PDB entry 9NBA | electron microscopy, 8.60 A resolution (very low resolution: no residue pairs are listed; an interface is given only as per-side residue counts) | chains E and F of the 6 polymer chains in the assembly

[Chain E]
Name: AUGMIN subunit 5
From: Arabidopsis thaliana
UniProtKB: Q9FMB4 (AUG5_ARATH); aligned to UniProt positions 1-747 over residues 1-747 (the alignment contains insertions or deletions, so no single offset holds)
Chain sequence (747 residues; each row starts with the number of its first residue):
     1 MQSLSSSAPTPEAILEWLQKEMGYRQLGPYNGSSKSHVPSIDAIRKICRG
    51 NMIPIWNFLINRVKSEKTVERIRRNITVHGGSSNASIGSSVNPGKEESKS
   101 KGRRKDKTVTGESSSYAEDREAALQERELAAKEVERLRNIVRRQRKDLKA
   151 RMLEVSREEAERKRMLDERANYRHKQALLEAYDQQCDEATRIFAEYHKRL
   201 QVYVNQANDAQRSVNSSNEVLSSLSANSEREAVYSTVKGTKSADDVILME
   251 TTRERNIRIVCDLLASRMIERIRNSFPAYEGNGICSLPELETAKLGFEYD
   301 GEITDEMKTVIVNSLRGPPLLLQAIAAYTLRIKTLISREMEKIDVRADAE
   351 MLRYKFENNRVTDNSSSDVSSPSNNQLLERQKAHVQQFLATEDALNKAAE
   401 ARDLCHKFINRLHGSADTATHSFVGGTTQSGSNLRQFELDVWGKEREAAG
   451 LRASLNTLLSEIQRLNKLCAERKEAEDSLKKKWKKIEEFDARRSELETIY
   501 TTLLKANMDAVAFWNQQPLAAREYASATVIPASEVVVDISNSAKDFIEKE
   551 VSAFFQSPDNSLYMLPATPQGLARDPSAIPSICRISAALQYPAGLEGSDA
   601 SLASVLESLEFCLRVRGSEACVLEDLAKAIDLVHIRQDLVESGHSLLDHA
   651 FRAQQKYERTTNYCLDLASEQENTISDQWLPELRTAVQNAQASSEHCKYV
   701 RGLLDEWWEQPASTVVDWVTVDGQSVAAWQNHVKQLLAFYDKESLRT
Unresolved in the structure: 1-180, 552-747

[Chain F]
Name: AUGMIN subunit 6
From: Arabidopsis thaliana
UniProtKB: Q94BP7 (AUG6_ARATH); residue numbers follow UniProt; this construct covers 1-387
Chain sequence (387 residues; each row starts with the number of its first residue):
     1 MTMDREKERELELESAMYTNCLLLGLDPNVIGLGASNGTPRVGLFRHSNP
    51 KLGEQLLYFILSSLRGPAQSSKDFDKVWPIFDSAQSRDFRKVVQAIISEL
   101 ESQGALPRSNSRVSSLATCCGPRFVELLWQLSLHALREVHRRTFPADVAS
   151 NPLPSSLTDVSFSHAATLLPVTKARIVLERRRFLKNAETAVQRQAMWSNL
   201 AHEMTAEFRGLCAEEAYLQQELEKLNDLRNKVKQEGEVWDDLVSSSSQNS
   251 HLVSKATRLWDSIMARKGQHEVLASGPIEDLIAHREHRYRISGSALLAAM
   301 DQSSQVPRAELLSAHSDDSASLADDKELSDGSYTNMHDHSLVDSFETASS
   351 QASDETLSRVDDRGGKINQTVDVAEVIRRWTHALQRI
Unresolved in the structure: 299-387

[Interface between chain E and chain F]
At this resolution (9 A) residue pairs are not listed: 4 residues of chain E and 6 of chain F lie at the interface.

[Summary]
4 residues of chain E face 6 of chain F across their interface.
Chain E is AUGMIN subunit 5 and chain F is AUGMIN subunit 6, both from Arabidopsis thaliana; the structure,
Augmin/V junction(open), was determined by electron microscopy together with 9NA8, 9NA9, 9NBB and 9NBD from
the same study.
